4GRD - chains C and D of the 4 polymer chains in the assembly; structure by X-ray diffraction, 1.85 A resolution.

[Chain C (and D)]
Protein: Phosphoribosylaminoimidazole carboxylase catalytic subunit
From: Burkholderia cenocepacia
Notes: EC 4.1.1.21, 5.4.99.18; chain D of this document is another copy of the same molecule, construct and numbering; everything in this record applies to it too
UniProt: B4EA21 (B4EA21_BURCJ); residues 2-174 here correspond to UniProt positions 1-173 (UniProt number = residue number - 1)
Amino-acid sequence (173 residues; each row starts with the number of its first residue):
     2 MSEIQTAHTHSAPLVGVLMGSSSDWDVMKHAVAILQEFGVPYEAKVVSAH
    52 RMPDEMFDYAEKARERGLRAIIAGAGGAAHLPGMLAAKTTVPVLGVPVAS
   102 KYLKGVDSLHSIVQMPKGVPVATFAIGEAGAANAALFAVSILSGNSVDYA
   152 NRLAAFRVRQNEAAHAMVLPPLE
Not modelled in the structure: 2-6
From the paper describing this entry:
  - catalytic residues: His51 (citing earlier work)

[Chain C / chain D interface]
Residue-residue contacts (84):
  Arg65(C) - Ser144(D)  hydrogen bond
  Arg65(C) - Ala151(D)
  Ala87(C) - Arg158(D)  hydrogen bond (backbone-side chain)
  Ala88(C) - Arg158(D)  hydrogen bond (backbone-side chain)
  Thr90(C) - Arg158(D)  hydrogen bond (backbone-side chain)
  Thr91(C) - Ser141(D)
  Thr91(C) - Leu154(D)
  Pro93(C) - Phe138(D)  hydrophobic
  Pro93(C) - Ser141(D)
  Val94(C) - Phe138(D)
  Leu95(C) - Phe138(D)  hydrophobic
  Val114(C) - Thr124(D)
  Val114(C) - Phe125(D)
  Val114(C) - Ala126(D)  hydrogen bond (backbone-backbone)
  Gln115(C) - Ala126(D)
  Gln115(C) - Ile127(D)  hydrogen bond (side chain-backbone)
  Met116(C) - Ala126(D)
  Met116(C) - Asn134(D)  hydrogen bond (backbone-side chain)
  Pro117(C) - Asn134(D)  hydrogen bond (backbone-side chain)
  Lys118(C) - Ala130(D)
  Lys118(C) - Ala133(D)
  Lys118(C) - Asn134(D)
  Lys118(C) - Gln161(D)
  Gly119(C) - Asn134(D)  hydrogen bond (backbone-side chain)
  Gly119(C) - Leu137(D)
  Gly119(C) - Phe157(D)
  Gly119(C) - Arg158(D)
  Gly119(C) - Gln161(D)  hydrogen bond (backbone-side chain)
  Val120(C) - Asn134(D)
  Val120(C) - Gln161(D)
  Pro121(C) - Phe125(D)  hydrophobic
  Pro121(C) - Asn134(D)
  Pro121(C) - Leu137(D)  hydrophobic
  Pro121(C) - Phe138(D)
  Val122(C) - Thr124(D)
  Val122(C) - Phe125(D)
  Ala123(C) - Ala123(D)  hydrophobic
  Ala123(C) - Thr124(D)
  Ala123(C) - Phe125(D)
  Ala123(C) - Phe138(D)  hydrophobic
  Thr124(C) - Val114(D)
  Thr124(C) - Val122(D)
  Thr124(C) - Ala123(D)
  Thr124(C) - Thr124(D)  hydrogen bond (backbone-backbone)
  Phe125(C) - Val114(D)
  Phe125(C) - Pro121(D)  hydrophobic
  Phe125(C) - Val122(D)
  Phe125(C) - Ala123(D)
  Ala126(C) - Val114(D)  hydrogen bond (backbone-backbone)
  Ala126(C) - Gln115(D)
  Ala126(C) - Met116(D)
  Ile127(C) - Gln115(D)  hydrogen bond (backbone-side chain)
  Ala130(C) - Met116(D)
  Ala130(C) - Lys118(D)
  Ala133(C) - Lys118(D)
  Asn134(C) - Met116(D)  hydrogen bond (side chain-backbone)
  Asn134(C) - Pro117(D)  hydrogen bond (side chain-backbone)
  Asn134(C) - Lys118(D)
  Asn134(C) - Gly119(D)  hydrogen bond (side chain-backbone)
  Asn134(C) - Val120(D)
  Asn134(C) - Pro121(D)
  Leu137(C) - Gly119(D)
  Leu137(C) - Pro121(D)  hydrophobic
  Phe138(C) - Pro93(D)  hydrophobic
  Phe138(C) - Val94(D)
  Phe138(C) - Leu95(D)  hydrophobic
  Phe138(C) - Pro121(D)
  Phe138(C) - Ala123(D)  hydrophobic
  Phe138(C) - Phe138(D)  hydrophobic
  Ser141(C) - Thr91(D)  hydrogen bond (side chain-backbone)
  Ser141(C) - Pro93(D)
  Ser144(C) - Arg65(D)  hydrogen bond
  Gly145(C) - Arg70(D)
  Asn146(C) - Asn146(D)
  Ala151(C) - Arg65(D)
  Leu154(C) - Thr91(D)
  Phe157(C) - Gly119(D)
  Arg158(C) - Ala87(D)  hydrogen bond (side chain-backbone)
  Arg158(C) - Ala88(D)  hydrogen bond (side chain-backbone)
  Arg158(C) - Lys89(D)
  Arg158(C) - Thr90(D)  hydrogen bond (side chain-backbone)
  Arg158(C) - Thr91(D)
  Gln161(C) - Lys118(D)
  Gln161(C) - Gly119(D)
Also at the interface, not in a pair above, chain C (41 interface residues in all): Ile35, Arg70, Lys89, Leu110, Ile142
Also at the interface, not in a pair above, chain D (41 interface residues in all): Leu110, Ile142, Gly145, Ala155

[Overview]
The chain C/chain D interface involves 41 residues from each chain, with 21 hydrogen bonds. Among the polar
pairs are Arg65(C)-Ser144(D), Ala87(C)-Arg158(D) and Ala88(C)-Arg158(D). The paper reports the catalytic
residue His51(C).
Both chains are Phosphoribosylaminoimidazole carboxylase catalytic subunit (Burkholderia cenocepacia). Entry
4GRD (Crystal structure of Phosphoribosylaminoimidazole carboxylase catalytic subunit from Burkholderia
cenocepacia J2315) was determined by X-ray diffraction, deposited together with 6O55.
